Entry 5CGL (X-ray diffraction, 2.35 A resolution); this record covers chains A and B.

# Chain A (and B)
Molecule: Adenosine monophosphate-protein transferase NmFic
Organism: Neisseria meningitidis
Notes: EC 2.7.7.-; chain B of this document is another copy of the same molecule, construct and numbering; everything in this record applies to it too
UniProt: Q7DDR9 (NMFIC_NEIMB); residues 11-191 here = UniProt positions 11-191
Sequence (188 residues; each row starts with the number of its first residue):
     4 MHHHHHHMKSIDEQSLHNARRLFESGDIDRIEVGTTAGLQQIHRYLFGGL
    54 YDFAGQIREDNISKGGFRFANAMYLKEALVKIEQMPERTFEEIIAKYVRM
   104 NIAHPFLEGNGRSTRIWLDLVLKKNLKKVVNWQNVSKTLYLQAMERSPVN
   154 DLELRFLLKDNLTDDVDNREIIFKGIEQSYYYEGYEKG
Disordered / not traced: 4-12, 62-77, 190-191 (chain B: 4-11, 62-76, 190-191)
Sequence notes: initiating methionine (4); expression tag (5-10); engineered mutation Arg102 (Glu in Q7DDR9)
Curated features (UniProtKB/Swiss-Prot):
  - motif: Ser182 to Gly187 (Inhibitory (S/T)XXXE(G/N) motif)
  - binding site (ATP): Lys67, Asn104 to His107, Gly112 to Arg118, Lys140 to Tyr143, Glu186
  - modified residue: Tyr183 (O-AMP-tyrosine)
Reported in the primary citation:
  - self-association interface (contacts with another copy of this molecule); pairs are residue here / residue on that copy: Arg149-Glu156 (salt bridge), Leu155, Phe159
  - catalytic residues: His107
  - mutagenesis - H107A/E156R: abolished catalytic activity
  - post-translational modification sites: Tyr183, Tyr188 (citing earlier work)
  - post-translational modification sites: Tyr184, Tyr185
  - mutagenesis - H107A/E156R: increased growth

# How chain A and chain B interact
Residue-residue contacts (25):
  Ser13(A) - Leu110(B)  hydrogen bond (side chain-backbone)
  Ser13(A) - Glu111(B)
  Ile14(A) - Phe56(B)  hydrophobic
  Ile14(A) - Leu110(B)  hydrophobic
  Ile14(A) - Glu111(B)
  Gly52(A) - Asp55(B)
  Gly52(A) - Phe56(B)
  Leu53(A) - Tyr54(B)
  Leu53(A) - Asp55(B)  hydrogen bond (backbone-backbone)
  Leu53(A) - Phe56(B)
  Leu53(A) - Leu110(B)  hydrophobic
  Tyr54(A) - Leu53(B)
  Tyr54(A) - Asp55(B)
  Asp55(A) - Gly52(B)
  Asp55(A) - Leu53(B)  hydrogen bond (backbone-backbone)
  Asp55(A) - Tyr54(B)
  Asp55(A) - Asp55(B)
  Phe56(A) - Ile14(B)  hydrophobic
  Phe56(A) - Gly52(B)
  Phe56(A) - Leu53(B)
  Leu110(A) - Ser13(B)  hydrogen bond (backbone-side chain)
  Leu110(A) - Ile14(B)  hydrophobic
  Glu111(A) - Lys12(B)
  Glu111(A) - Ser13(B)
  Glu111(A) - Ile14(B)

# In short
9 residues of chain A and 10 residues of chain B are in contact, with 4 hydrogen bonds. Polar pairs include
Ser13(A)-Leu110(B) and Leu53(A)-Asp55(B). Curated annotation (UniProt) lists 17 ATP-binding residues on chain
A. The paper reports the catalytic residue His107(A); H107A/E156R of chain A abolish catalytic activity.
Both chains are Adenosine monophosphate-protein transferase NmFic (Neisseria meningitidis). Entry 5CGL (Fic
protein from Neisseria meningitidis (NmFic) mutant E102R in dimeric form) was determined by X-ray diffraction,
deposited together with 5CKL and 5CMT.
